7SJ0 - chains B and L of the 3 polymer chains in the assembly; structure by electron microscopy, 3.36 A resolution.

[Chain B]
Protein: A7V3 Fab heavy chain
Source organism: Homo sapiens
Notes: antibody fragment or engineered binder
Chain sequence (122 residues; each row starts with the number of its first residue):
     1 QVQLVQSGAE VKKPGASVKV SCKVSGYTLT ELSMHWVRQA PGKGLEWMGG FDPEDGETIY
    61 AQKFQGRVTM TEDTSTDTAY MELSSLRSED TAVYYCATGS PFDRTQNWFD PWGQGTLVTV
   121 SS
Disordered / not traced: 121-122
Disulfides: Cys-22/Cys-96

[Chain L]
Protein: A7V3 Fab light chain
Source organism: Homo sapiens
Notes: antibody fragment or engineered binder
Chain sequence (110 residues; row label = number of the first residue in the row):
     1 QSVVTQPPSV SAAPGQKVTI SCSGSSSNIG NNYVSWYQQL PGTAPKLLIY DNNKRPSGIP
    61 DRFSGSKSGT SATLGITGLQ TGDEADYYCG TWDSSLSAVV FGGGTKLTVL
Disordered / not traced: 1-2
Disulfides: Cys-22/Cys-89

[Interface between chain B and chain L]
Residue-residue contacts - 15 pairs, chain B then chain L:
  Gln-39(B) / Gln-39(L)
  Gly-44(B) / Tyr-88(L)
  Leu-45(B) / Phe-101(L)  hydrophobic
  Trp-47(B) / Ala-98(L)  hydrophobic
  Trp-47(B) / Val-99(L)
  Tyr-95(B) / Ala-44(L)  hydrophobic
  Thr-105(B) / Trp-92(L)
  Asn-107(B) / Ser-35(L)
  Asn-107(B) / Thr-91(L)  hydrogen bond
  Asn-107(B) / Trp-92(L)
  Phe-109(B) / Tyr-37(L)  hydrogen bond (backbone-side chain)
  Phe-109(B) / Leu-47(L)
  Asp-110(B) / Leu-47(L)
  Trp-112(B) / Pro-45(L)
  Gly-113(B) / Ala-44(L)
Other interface residues (no listed pair), chain B (13 interface residues in all): Gln-106, Trp-108
Other interface residues (no listed pair), chain L (16 interface residues in all): Tyr-33, Thr-43, Tyr-50, Asp-51

[Overview]
Chain B and chain L form an interface of 13 and 16 residues respectively; the contacts include 2 hydrogen
bonds. Polar contacts include Asn-107(B)/Thr-91(L) and Phe-109(B)/Tyr-37(L).
Chain B is A7V3 Fab heavy chain and chain L is A7V3 Fab light chain, both from Homo sapiens; the structure,
Antibody A7V3 bound to N-terminal domain of the spike, was determined by electron microscopy.
